7T96 - chains B and C of the 5 polymer chains in the assembly; structure by electron microscopy, 3.22 A resolution.

Chain B:
Name: Guanine nucleotide-binding protein G(o) subunit alpha
Source organism: Homo sapiens
UniProtKB: P09471 (GNAO_HUMAN); residue numbers follow UniProt; this construct covers 1-354
Chain sequence (354 residues; numbered 1 to 354; the number before each row is that of its first residue):
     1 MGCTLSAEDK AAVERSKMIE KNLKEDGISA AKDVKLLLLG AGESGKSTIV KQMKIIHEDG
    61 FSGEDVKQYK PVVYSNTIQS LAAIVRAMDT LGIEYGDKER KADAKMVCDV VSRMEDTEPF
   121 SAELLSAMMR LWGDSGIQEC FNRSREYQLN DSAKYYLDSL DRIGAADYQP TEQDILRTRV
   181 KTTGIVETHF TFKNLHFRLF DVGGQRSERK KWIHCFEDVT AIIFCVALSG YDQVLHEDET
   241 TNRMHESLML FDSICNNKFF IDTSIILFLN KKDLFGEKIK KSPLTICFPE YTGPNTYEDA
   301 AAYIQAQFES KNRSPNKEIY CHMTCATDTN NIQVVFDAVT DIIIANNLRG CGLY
Disordered / not traced: 1-3, 56-182, 235-240
Differences from the reference sequence: conflict Asp9 (Glu in P09471), Lys10 (Arg in P09471), Val13 (Leu in P09471), Met18 (Ala in P09471)
Swiss-Prot annotation at these positions:
  - region: Lys35 to Thr48 (G1 motif), Asp174 to Thr182 (G2 motif), Phe197 to Arg206 (G3 motif), Ile266 to Asp273 (G4 motif), Thr324 to Thr329 (G5 motif)
  - binding site (GTP): Glu43, Lys46, Ser47, Thr48, Ser152, Leu176, Arg177, Thr178, Arg179, Asn270, Asp273, Cys325
  - binding site (Mg(2+)): Ser47, Thr182
  - modified residue: Arg179 (ADP-ribosylarginine), Gln205 (5-glutamyl histamine), Cys351 (ADP-ribosylcysteine)
  - lipidation: Gly2 (N-myristoyl glycine), Cys3 (S-palmitoyl cysteine), Cys351 (S-palmitoyl cysteine)
  - natural variant: Gly40 (G40R: In DEE17 and NEDIM; G40W: Found in a patient with intractable early-onset epilepsy), Ser47 (S47G: In NEDIM), Gln52 (Q52P: Found in a patient with intractable early-onset epilepsy; Q52R: In DEE17), Ile56 (I56T: In NEDIM), Asp174 (D174G: In DEE17), Thr191 to Phe197 (deletion: In DEE17), Gly203 (G203R: In DEE17), Arg209 (R209C: In DEE17 and NEDIM; R209G: In NEDIM; R209H: In NEDIM; R209L: In NEDIM), Ala227 (A227V: In NEDIM), Glu246 (E246G: In NEDIM; E246K: In NEDIM), Ile279 (I279N: In DEE17)
  - mutagenesis: Cys351 (C351A: Strong loss of binding to ADGRG3)

Chain C:
Name: Guanine nucleotide-binding protein G(I)/G(S)/G(T) subunit beta-1
Source organism: Homo sapiens
UniProtKB: P62873 (GBB1_HUMAN); residues 2-340 here = UniProt positions 2-340
Chain sequence (345 residues; row label = number of the first residue in the row; numbers below 1 keep their minus sign (Gly-4 is residue -4)):
    -4 GPGSSGSELD QLRQEAEQLK NQIRDARKAC ADATLSQITN NIDPVGRIQM RTRRTLRGHL
    56 AKIYAMHWGT DSRLLVSASQ DGKLIIWDSY TTNKVHAIPL RSSWVMTCAY APSGNYVACG
   116 GLDNICSIYN LKTREGNVRV SRELAGHTGY LSCCRFLDDN QIVTSSGDTT CALWDIETGQ
   176 QTTTFTGHTG DVMSLSLAPD TRLFVSGACD ASAKLWDVRE GMCRQTFTGH ESDINAICFF
   236 PNGNAFATGS DDATCRLFDL RADQELMTYS HDNIICGITS VSFSKSGRLL LAGYDDFNCN
   296 VWDALKADRA GVLAGHDNRV SCLGVTDDGM AVATGSWDSF LKIWN
Disordered / not traced: -4 to 2
Differences from the reference sequence: expression tag (-4 to 1)
Swiss-Prot annotation at these positions:
  - modified residue: Ser2 (N-acetylserine), His266 (Phosphohistidine)
  - natural variant: Leu30 (L30F: In MRD42; uncertain significance), Arg52 (R52G: In MRD42), Gly64 (G64V: In MRD42), Asp76 (D76E: In MRD42; D76G: In MRD42), Gly77 (G77S: In MRD42), Lys78 (K78R: In MRD42), Ile80 (I80N: In MRD42; I80T: In MRD42), His91 (H91R: In MRD42; uncertain significance), Ala92 (A92T: In MRD42), Pro94 (P94S: In MRD42), Leu95 (L95P: In MRD42), Arg96 (R96L: In MRD42), 5 further natural variant entries in UniProt

Chain B / chain C interface:
Residue-residue contacts (34):
  Arg15(B) - Val90(C)  hydrogen bond (side chain-backbone)
  Arg15(B) - His91(C)  hydrogen bond
  Ser16(B) - Asn88(C)  hydrogen bond
  Ile19(B) - Lys89(C)
  Glu20(B) - Lys89(C)  salt bridge
  Leu23(B) - Gly53(C)
  Leu23(B) - Leu55(C)
  Leu23(B) - Ala92(C)  hydrophobic
  Asp26(B) - Lys78(C)  salt bridge
  Gly27(B) - Leu55(C)
  Thr183(B) - Asn119(C)
  Gly184(B) - Asn119(C)
  Ile185(B) - Trp99(C)  hydrophobic
  Ile185(B) - Leu117(C)  hydrophobic
  Ile185(B) - Asp118(C)  hydrogen bond (backbone-side chain)
  Glu187(B) - Trp99(C)
  Phe200(B) - Trp99(C)  hydrophobic
  Gln205(B) - Leu117(C)
  Gln205(B) - Tyr145(C)
  Arg206(B) - Thr143(C)
  Ser207(B) - Tyr145(C)
  Ser207(B) - Asp186(C)
  Glu208(B) - Asp186(C)  hydrogen bond (backbone-side chain)
  Glu208(B) - Cys204(C)
  Lys211(B) - Tyr145(C)
  Lys211(B) - Met188(C)
  Lys211(B) - Cys204(C)
  Lys211(B) - Asp228(C)
  Lys211(B) - Asn230(C)
  Trp212(B) - Leu117(C)  hydrophobic
  His214(B) - Tyr59(C)  hydrogen bond
  Cys215(B) - Tyr59(C)
  Cys215(B) - Gln75(C)
  Phe216(B) - Trp99(C)
Other interface residues (no listed pair), chain B (25 interface residues in all): Val13, Arg198, Glu217, Phe259
Other interface residues (no listed pair), chain C (27 interface residues in all): Ile80, Ser98, Met101, Gly162, Arg314, Trp332

Summary:
The interface between chain B and chain C involves 25 residues on one side and 27 on the other; the contacts
include 6 hydrogen bonds and 2 salt bridges. Polar pairs include Glu20(B)-Lys89(C), Asp26(B)-Lys78(C) and
Arg15(B)-Val90(C).
Chain B is Guanine nucleotide-binding protein G(o) subunit alpha and chain C is Guanine nucleotide-binding
protein G(I)/G(S)/G(T) subunit beta-1, both from Homo sapiens; the structure, Cryo-EM structure of S2 state
ACh-bound M2R-Go signaling complex with a PAM, was determined by electron microscopy together with 7T8X, 7T90
and 7T94 from the same study.
